Entry 9E7R (electron microscopy, 3.18 A resolution); this record covers chains B and E of the 5 polymer chains in the assembly.

[Chain B]
Name: Guanine nucleotide-binding protein G(I)/G(S)/G(T) subunit beta-1
Source organism: Homo sapiens
UniProt: P62873 (GBB1_HUMAN); residues 2-340 here = UniProt positions 2-340
Amino-acid sequence (339 residues; numbered 2 to 340; the number before each row is that of its first residue):
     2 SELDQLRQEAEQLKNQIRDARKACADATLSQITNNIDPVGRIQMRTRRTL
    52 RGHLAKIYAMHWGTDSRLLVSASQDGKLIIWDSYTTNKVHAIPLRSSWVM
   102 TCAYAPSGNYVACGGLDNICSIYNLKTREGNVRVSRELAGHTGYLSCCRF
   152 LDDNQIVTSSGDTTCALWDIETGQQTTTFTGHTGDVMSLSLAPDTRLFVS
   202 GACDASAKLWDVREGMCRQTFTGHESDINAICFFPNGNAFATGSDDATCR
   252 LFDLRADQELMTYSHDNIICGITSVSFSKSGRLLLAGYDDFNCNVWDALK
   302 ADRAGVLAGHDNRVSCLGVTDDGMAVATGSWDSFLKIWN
Disordered / not traced: 2-40
Swiss-Prot annotation at these positions:
  - modified residue: Ser2 (N-acetylserine), His266 (Phosphohistidine)

[Chain E]
Name: scFv16
Source organism: Homo sapiens
Notes: antibody fragment or engineered binder
Amino-acid sequence (251 residues; row label = number of the first residue in the row):
     1 DVQLVESGGGLVQPGGSRKLSCSASGFAFSSFGMHWVRQAPEKGLEWVAY
    51 ISSGSGTIYYADTVKGRFTISRDDPKNTLFLQMTSLRSEDTAMYYCVRSI
   101 YYYGSSPFDFWGQGTTLTVSSGGGGSGGGGSGGGGSDIVMTQATSSVPVT
   151 PGESVSISCRSSKSLLHSNGNTYLYWFLQRPGQSPQLLIYRMSNLASGVP
   201 DRFSGSGSGTAFTLTISRLEAEDVGVYYCMQHLEYPLTFGAGTKLELKAA
   251 A
Disordered / not traced: 8-19, 117-136, 247-251
Disulfides: Cys22-Cys96, Cys159-Cys229

[How chain B and chain E interact]
Pairs across the interface (14):
  Asp66(B) with Tyr103(E), hydrogen bond
  Arg68(B) with Tyr103(E)
  Leu69(B) with Tyr103(E), hydrophobic
  Val90(B) with Tyr102(E), hydrophobic
  His91(B) with Tyr102(E)
  Arg129(B) with Asp1(E); Val2(E); Arg98(E), hydrogen bond (backbone-side chain); Phe110(E)
  Glu130(B) with Gly26(E); Phe27(E); Ala28(E), hydrogen bond (backbone-backbone); Phe32(E)
  Gly131(B) with Phe32(E)
Other interface residues (no listed pair), chain B (10 interface residues in all): Asp83, Asn132
Other interface residues (no listed pair), chain E (12 interface residues in all): Ile100, Asp109

[Overview]
The interface between chain B and chain E involves 10 residues on one side and 12 on the other, with 3
hydrogen bonds. Polar pairs include Asp66(B)-Tyr103(E), Arg129(B)-Arg98(E) and Glu130(B)-Ala28(E).
Chain B is Guanine nucleotide-binding protein G(I)/G(S)/G(T) subunit beta-1 and chain E is scFv16, both from
Homo sapiens; the structure, CryoEM structure of PAR2 with GB88, was determined by electron microscopy
together with 9D0A and 9D4Z from the same study.
